Entry 1XMG (X-ray diffraction, 2.10 A resolution); this record covers chains C and D of the 6 polymer chains in the assembly.

== Chain C (and D) ==
Protein: Methane monooxygenase component A beta chain
Organism: Methylococcus capsulatus
Notes: EC 1.14.13.25; fragment: beta subunit; chain D of this document is another copy of the same molecule, construct and numbering; everything in this record applies to it too
UniProtKB: P18798 (MEMB_METCA); residues 2-389 here correspond to UniProt positions 1-388 (UniProt number = residue number - 1)
Sequence (388 residues; numbered 2 to 389; the number before each row is that of its first residue):
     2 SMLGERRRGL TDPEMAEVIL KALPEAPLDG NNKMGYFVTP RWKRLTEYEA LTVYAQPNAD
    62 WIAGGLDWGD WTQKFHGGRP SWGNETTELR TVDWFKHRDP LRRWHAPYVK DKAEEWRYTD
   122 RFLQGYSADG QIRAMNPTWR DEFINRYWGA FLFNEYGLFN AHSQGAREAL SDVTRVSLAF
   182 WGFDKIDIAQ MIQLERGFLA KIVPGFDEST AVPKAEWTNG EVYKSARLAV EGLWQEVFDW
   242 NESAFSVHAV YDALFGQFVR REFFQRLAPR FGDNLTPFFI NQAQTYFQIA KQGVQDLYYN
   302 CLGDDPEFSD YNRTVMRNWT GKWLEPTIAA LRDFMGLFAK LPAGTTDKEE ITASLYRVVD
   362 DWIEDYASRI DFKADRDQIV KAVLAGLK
Differences from the reference sequence: conflict E18 (Ala17 in P18798), R370 (Ala369 in P18798)
Ion coordination: Ca2+ near E222 (its only coordinating residue here)

== How chain C and chain D interact ==
Residue-residue contacts (69; chain C residue first):
  M3(C) - P25(D)
  M3(C) - E26(D)
  M3(C) - A27(D)
  M3(C) - P28(D)
  L4(C) - L21(D)  hydrophobic
  L4(C) - L24(D)  hydrophobic
  L11(C) - T12(D)
  T12(C) - L11(D)
  P14(C) - P14(D)
  P14(C) - E18(D)
  P14(C) - L21(D)
  E18(C) - P14(D)
  L24(C) - L4(D)  hydrophobic
  P25(C) - M3(D)
  E26(C) - M3(D)
  A27(C) - M3(D)
  P28(C) - M3(D)
  K111(C) - R118(D)
  D112(C) - R118(D)  salt bridge
  D112(C) - R122(D)  salt bridge
  E115(C) - E115(D)
  E115(C) - R118(D)  salt bridge
  E115(C) - R122(D)  salt bridge
  E116(C) - Y119(D)
  E116(C) - R122(D)  salt bridge
  R118(C) - K111(D)
  R118(C) - D112(D)  salt bridge
  R118(C) - E115(D)  salt bridge
  Y119(C) - E116(D)
  Y119(C) - Y119(D)  hydrophobic
  Y119(C) - Q283(D)
  R122(C) - D112(D)  salt bridge
  R122(C) - E115(D)  salt bridge
  R122(C) - E116(D)  salt bridge
  R122(C) - T286(D)
  F123(C) - N282(D)
  F123(C) - T286(D)
  G126(C) - Q289(D)
  A129(C) - Q289(D)
  D130(C) - Q258(D)  hydrogen bond
  D130(C) - R262(D)  hydrogen bond (backbone-side chain)
  D130(C) - Q285(D)
  D130(C) - Q289(D)  hydrogen bond
  Q132(C) - Q266(D)  hydrogen bond
  R134(C) - R262(D)
  R134(C) - R358(D)
  R134(C) - D362(D)  salt bridge
  Q258(C) - D130(D)  hydrogen bond
  R262(C) - D130(D)  salt bridge
  R262(C) - Q132(D)
  R262(C) - R134(D)
  Q266(C) - Q132(D)  hydrogen bond
  Q266(C) - N275(D)
  P270(C) - P270(D)  hydrophobic
  P270(C) - N275(D)
  N275(C) - Q266(D)  hydrogen bond (side chain-backbone)
  N275(C) - P270(D)
  P278(C) - N275(D)
  F279(C) - N282(D)
  N282(C) - F123(D)
  N282(C) - F279(D)
  Q283(C) - Y119(D)
  Q285(C) - D130(D)
  T286(C) - F123(D)
  Q289(C) - G126(D)
  Q289(C) - A129(D)
  Q289(C) - D130(D)  hydrogen bond
  R358(C) - R134(D)
  D362(C) - R134(D)  salt bridge
Interface residues without a listed pair, chain C (42 interface residues in all): A17, L21, A135, K292
Interface residues without a listed pair, chain D (39 interface residues in all): A17

== Overview ==
42 residues of chain C and 39 residues of chain D are in contact, with 8 hydrogen bonds and 13 salt bridges.
Polar contacts include D112(C)-R118(D), D112(C)-R122(D) and E115(C)-R118(D).
Chain C and chain D are both Methane monooxygenase component A beta chain (Methylococcus capsulatus); the
structure, Crystal structure of apo methane monooxygenase hydroxylase from M. capsulatus (Bath), was
determined by X-ray diffraction (same publication as 1XMF and 1XMH).
